PDB entry 4M1H | X-ray diffraction, 1.70 A resolution | chains A and B

# Chain A (and B)
Protein: Ribonucleoside-diphosphate reductase subunit beta
Source organism: Chlamydia trachomatis
Notes: EC 1.17.4.1; chain B of this document is another copy of the same molecule, construct and numbering; everything in this record applies to it too
UniProtKB: O84835 (RIR2_CHLTR); residues 1-346 here = UniProt positions 1-346
Sequence (366 residues; row label = number of the first residue in the row; numbers below 1 keep their minus sign (Met-19 is residue -19)):
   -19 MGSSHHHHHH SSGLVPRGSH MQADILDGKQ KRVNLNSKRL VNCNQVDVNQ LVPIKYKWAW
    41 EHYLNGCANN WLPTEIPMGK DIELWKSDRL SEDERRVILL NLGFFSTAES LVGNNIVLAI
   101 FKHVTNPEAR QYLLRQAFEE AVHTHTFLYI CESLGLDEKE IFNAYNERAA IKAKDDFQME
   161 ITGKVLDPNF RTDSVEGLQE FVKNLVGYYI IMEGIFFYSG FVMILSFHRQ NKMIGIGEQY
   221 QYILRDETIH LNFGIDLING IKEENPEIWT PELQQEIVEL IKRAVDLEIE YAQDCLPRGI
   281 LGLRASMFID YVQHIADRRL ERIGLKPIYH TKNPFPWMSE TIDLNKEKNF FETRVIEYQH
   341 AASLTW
Disordered / not traced: -19 to -9, 323-346 (chain B: -19 to -8, 329-346)
Construct notes: expression tag (-19 to 0)
UniProt features mapped onto this chain:
  - active site: Tyr129
  - binding site (Fe cation): Glu89, Glu120, His123, Glu193, Glu227, His230
Reported in the primary citation:
  - contacts within the chain: Glu89-Glu120 (hydrogen bond), Glu89-His123 (hydrogen bond), Glu193-Glu227 (hydrogen bond), Glu193-His230 (hydrogen bond)

# Interface between chain A and chain B
Pairs across the interface (157):
  Ser-8(A) - Lys66(B)
  Gly-7(A) - Lys66(B)
  Leu-6(A) - Lys66(B)
  Pro-4(A) - Trp65(B)
  Pro-4(A) - Arg75(B)
  Arg-3(A) - Arg75(B)
  Gly-2(A) - Arg75(B)
  Ser-1(A) - Trp65(B)
  Ser-1(A) - Arg75(B)
  Ser-1(A) - Leu79(B)
  His0(A) - Leu79(B)
  His0(A) - Glu140(B)  salt bridge
  Met1(A) - Leu79(B)
  Met1(A) - Leu80(B)  hydrophobic
  Met1(A) - Glu140(B)  hydrogen bond (backbone-side chain)
  Met1(A) - Ala144(B)  hydrophobic
  Gln2(A) - Arg148(B)  hydrogen bond (backbone-side chain)
  Ala3(A) - Glu147(B)
  Asp4(A) - Glu147(B)  hydrogen bond (backbone-backbone)
  Asp4(A) - Arg148(B)  salt bridge
  Asp4(A) - Ala149(B)  hydrogen bond (side chain-backbone)
  Ile5(A) - Asn146(B)
  Ile5(A) - Glu147(B)  hydrogen bond (backbone-backbone)
  Ile5(A) - Arg148(B)
  Ile5(A) - Ala149(B)
  Ile5(A) - Lys152(B)
  Gly8(A) - Asn143(B)  hydrogen bond (backbone-side chain)
  Gly8(A) - Asn146(B)
  Gly8(A) - Glu147(B)
  Lys9(A) - Glu147(B)
  Lys11(A) - Asn143(B)
  Lys11(A) - Asn146(B)
  Arg12(A) - Lys139(B)
  Arg12(A) - Glu140(B)
  Arg12(A) - Asn143(B)
  Arg12(A) - Glu147(B)  salt bridge
  Val13(A) - Lys139(B)  hydrogen bond (backbone-side chain)
  Asp27(A) - Tyr145(B)  hydrogen bond
  Asp27(A) - Asn146(B)
  Asn29(A) - Thr87(B)
  Asn29(A) - Ser90(B)  hydrogen bond (backbone-side chain)
  Asn29(A) - Leu91(B)
  Asn29(A) - Asn94(B)  hydrogen bond
  Asn29(A) - Tyr145(B)  hydrogen bond
  Gln30(A) - Thr87(B)
  Gln30(A) - Phe142(B)
  Gln30(A) - Asn143(B)  hydrogen bond
  Gln30(A) - Asn146(B)
  Leu31(A) - Thr124(B)
  Leu31(A) - Phe142(B)
  Val32(A) - Leu128(B)  hydrophobic
  Val32(A) - Glu138(B)
  Val32(A) - Phe142(B)  hydrophobic
  Pro33(A) - Glu138(B)
  Ile34(A) - Leu128(B)  hydrophobic
  Trp40(A) - His125(B)
  Trp40(A) - Leu128(B)  hydrophobic
  Tyr43(A) - Ala121(B)  hydrogen bond (side chain-backbone)
  Tyr43(A) - Val122(B)  hydrogen bond (side chain-backbone)
  Tyr43(A) - His125(B)
  Leu44(A) - His125(B)
  Cys47(A) - Leu52(B)
  Cys47(A) - Phe118(B)  hydrophobic
  Asn50(A) - Asn50(B)
  Leu52(A) - Cys47(B)
  Trp65(A) - Pro-4(B)
  Trp65(A) - Ser-1(B)
  Lys66(A) - Pro-4(B)
  Ser67(A) - Pro-4(B)
  Glu72(A) - Arg-3(B)  salt bridge
  Glu72(A) - Gly-2(B)
  Arg75(A) - Pro-4(B)
  Arg75(A) - Arg-3(B)
  Arg75(A) - Gly-2(B)
  Arg75(A) - Ser-1(B)  hydrogen bond
  Leu79(A) - Gly-2(B)
  Leu79(A) - Ser-1(B)
  Leu79(A) - His0(B)
  Leu79(A) - Met1(B)
  Leu80(A) - Met1(B)  hydrophobic
  Thr87(A) - Asn29(B)
  Thr87(A) - Gln30(B)
  Ser90(A) - Asn29(B)  hydrogen bond (side chain-backbone)
  Leu91(A) - Asn29(B)
  Asn94(A) - Asn29(B)
  Asn94(A) - Phe101(B)
  Asn94(A) - Arg110(B)
  Val97(A) - Val97(B)
  Val97(A) - Phe101(B)  hydrophobic
  Val97(A) - Leu114(B)  hydrophobic
  Leu98(A) - Phe101(B)  hydrophobic
  Leu98(A) - Lys102(B)
  Phe101(A) - Asn94(B)
  Phe101(A) - Val97(B)  hydrophobic
  Phe101(A) - Leu98(B)  hydrophobic
  Lys102(A) - Leu98(B)
  Arg110(A) - Asn94(B)
  Gln111(A) - Ala121(B)  hydrogen bond (side chain-backbone)
  Gln111(A) - Thr124(B)
  Leu114(A) - Val97(B)  hydrophobic
  Leu114(A) - Ala117(B)
  Leu114(A) - Phe118(B)
  Arg115(A) - Phe118(B)
  Ala117(A) - Leu114(B)
  Phe118(A) - Cys47(B)  hydrophobic
  Phe118(A) - Leu114(B)
  Phe118(A) - Arg115(B)
  Phe118(A) - Phe118(B)  hydrophobic
  Ala121(A) - Tyr43(B)  hydrogen bond (backbone-side chain)
  Ala121(A) - Gln111(B)  hydrogen bond (backbone-side chain)
  Val122(A) - Tyr43(B)  hydrogen bond (backbone-side chain)
  Thr124(A) - Gln111(B)
  His125(A) - Trp40(B)
  His125(A) - Leu44(B)
  Leu128(A) - Leu31(B)  hydrophobic
  Leu128(A) - Val32(B)  hydrophobic
  Leu128(A) - Ile34(B)  hydrophobic
  Leu128(A) - Trp40(B)  hydrophobic
  Glu138(A) - Val32(B)
  Glu138(A) - Pro33(B)
  Lys139(A) - Arg12(B)
  Lys139(A) - Val13(B)  hydrogen bond (side chain-backbone)
  Lys139(A) - Pro33(B)
  Glu140(A) - His0(B)  salt bridge
  Glu140(A) - Met1(B)  hydrogen bond (side chain-backbone)
  Glu140(A) - Arg12(B)
  Phe142(A) - Gln30(B)
  Phe142(A) - Leu31(B)
  Phe142(A) - Val32(B)  hydrophobic
  Asn143(A) - Gly8(B)  hydrogen bond (side chain-backbone)
  Asn143(A) - Lys9(B)
  Asn143(A) - Lys11(B)
  Asn143(A) - Arg12(B)
  Asn143(A) - Gln30(B)  hydrogen bond
  Ala144(A) - Met1(B)  hydrophobic
  Tyr145(A) - Asp27(B)  hydrogen bond
  Tyr145(A) - Asn29(B)  hydrogen bond
  Asn146(A) - Ile5(B)
  Asn146(A) - Gly8(B)
  Asn146(A) - Lys11(B)
  Asn146(A) - Asp27(B)
  Asn146(A) - Gln30(B)
  Glu147(A) - Ala3(B)
  Glu147(A) - Asp4(B)  hydrogen bond (backbone-backbone)
  Glu147(A) - Ile5(B)  hydrogen bond (backbone-backbone)
  Glu147(A) - Gly8(B)
  Glu147(A) - Lys9(B)
  Glu147(A) - Arg12(B)  salt bridge
  Arg148(A) - Met1(B)
  Arg148(A) - Gln2(B)  hydrogen bond (side chain-backbone)
  Arg148(A) - Asp4(B)  salt bridge
  Arg148(A) - Ile5(B)
  Ala149(A) - Asp4(B)  hydrogen bond (backbone-side chain)
  Ala149(A) - Ile5(B)
  Lys152(A) - Ile5(B)
  Pro168(A) - Pro168(B)
  Asn169(A) - Pro168(B)
Also at the interface, not in a pair above, chain A (76 interface residues in all): Asn14, Asp68, Leu136, Asp137, Ile141
Also at the interface, not in a pair above, chain B (71 interface residues in all): Val-5, Asn14, Ser67, Glu72, Asp137, Ile141

# Summary
Chain A and chain B form an interface of 76 and 71 residues respectively; the contacts include 30 hydrogen
bonds and 7 salt bridges. Polar pairs include His0(A)-Glu140(B), Asp4(A)-Arg148(B) and Arg12(A)-Glu147(B).
From the paper: contacts within the chain involving Glu120(A), Glu89(A) and His123(A) among others.
Chain A and chain B are both Ribonucleoside-diphosphate reductase subunit beta (Chlamydia trachomatis); the
structure, X-ray crystal structure of Chlamydia trachomatis apo NrdB, was determined by X-ray diffraction,
deposited together with 4M1I.
